PDB entry 6NCW | X-ray diffraction, 2.10 A resolution | chains A and C of the 4 polymer chains in the assembly

[Chain A (and C)]
Name: Beta-galacturonidase
Organism: Eisenbergiella tayi
Notes: EC 3.2.1.31; chain C of this document is another copy of the same molecule, construct and numbering; everything in this record applies to it too
UniProt: A0A1E3AEY6 (A0A1E3AEY6_9FIRM); residue numbers follow UniProt; this construct covers 1-559
Amino-acid sequence (574 residues; numbered 1 to 574; the number before each row is that of its first residue):
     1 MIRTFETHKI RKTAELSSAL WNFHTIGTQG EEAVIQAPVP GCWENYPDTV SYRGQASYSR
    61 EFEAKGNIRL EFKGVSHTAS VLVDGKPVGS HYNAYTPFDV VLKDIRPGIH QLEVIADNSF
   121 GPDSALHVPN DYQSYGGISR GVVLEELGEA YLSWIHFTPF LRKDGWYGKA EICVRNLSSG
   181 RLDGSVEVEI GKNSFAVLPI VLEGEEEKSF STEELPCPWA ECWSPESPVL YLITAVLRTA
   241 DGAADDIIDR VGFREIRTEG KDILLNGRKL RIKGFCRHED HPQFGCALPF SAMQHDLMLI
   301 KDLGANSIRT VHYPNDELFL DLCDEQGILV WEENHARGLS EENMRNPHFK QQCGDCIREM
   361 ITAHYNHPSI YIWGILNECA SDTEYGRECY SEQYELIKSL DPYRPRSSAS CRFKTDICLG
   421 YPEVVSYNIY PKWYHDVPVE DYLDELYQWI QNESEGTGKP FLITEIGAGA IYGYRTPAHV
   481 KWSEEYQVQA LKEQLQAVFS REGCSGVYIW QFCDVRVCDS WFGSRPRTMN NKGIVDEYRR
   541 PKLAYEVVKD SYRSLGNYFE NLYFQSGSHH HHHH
Not modelled in the structure: 241-243, 565-574 (chain C: 560-574)
Construct notes: expression tag (560-574)
From the paper describing this entry:
  - catalytic residues: Glu378, Glu465
  - specificity-determining residues: Arg337
  - mutagenesis - R337A: abolished catalytic activity
  - mutagenesis - R337A: increased catalytic activity on SN-38-G

[Interface between chain A and chain C]
Residue-residue contacts - 11 pairs, chain A then chain C:
  Tyr472(A) - Arg475(C)
  Arg475(A) - Tyr472(C)
  Arg475(A) - Arg475(C)
  Arg475(A) - Glu484(C)  salt bridge
  Arg475(A) - Pro541(C)
  Arg475(A) - Leu543(C)
  Pro477(A) - Pro541(C)  hydrophobic
  Glu484(A) - Arg475(C)  salt bridge
  Pro541(A) - Arg475(C)
  Pro541(A) - Pro477(C)  hydrophobic
  Leu543(A) - Arg475(C)
Other interface residues (no listed pair), chain A (8 interface residues in all): Gly473, Lys542
Other interface residues (no listed pair), chain C (8 interface residues in all): Gly473, Lys542

[Overview]
The chain A/chain C interface involves 8 residues from each chain; the contacts include 2 salt bridges. Its
one salt-bridged contact is Arg475(A)-Glu484(C). The paper reports catalytic residues Glu378(A) and Glu465(A);
R337A of chain A abolishes catalytic activity.
Chain A and chain C are both Beta-galacturonidase (Eisenbergiella tayi); the structure, Crystal structure of a
GH2 beta-galacturonidase from Eisenbergiella tayi bound to glycerol, was determined by X-ray diffraction (same
publication as 6NCX and 6NCY).
